3LZJ - chains A and T of the 3 polymer chains in the assembly; structure by X-ray diffraction, 2.05 A resolution.

# Chain A
Protein: DNA polymerase
From: Enterobacteria phage RB69
Notes: EC 2.7.7.7
UniProtKB: Q38087 (DPOL_BPR69); numbering as in UniProt (aligned over 1-903)
Amino-acid sequence (903 residues; each row starts with the number of its first residue):
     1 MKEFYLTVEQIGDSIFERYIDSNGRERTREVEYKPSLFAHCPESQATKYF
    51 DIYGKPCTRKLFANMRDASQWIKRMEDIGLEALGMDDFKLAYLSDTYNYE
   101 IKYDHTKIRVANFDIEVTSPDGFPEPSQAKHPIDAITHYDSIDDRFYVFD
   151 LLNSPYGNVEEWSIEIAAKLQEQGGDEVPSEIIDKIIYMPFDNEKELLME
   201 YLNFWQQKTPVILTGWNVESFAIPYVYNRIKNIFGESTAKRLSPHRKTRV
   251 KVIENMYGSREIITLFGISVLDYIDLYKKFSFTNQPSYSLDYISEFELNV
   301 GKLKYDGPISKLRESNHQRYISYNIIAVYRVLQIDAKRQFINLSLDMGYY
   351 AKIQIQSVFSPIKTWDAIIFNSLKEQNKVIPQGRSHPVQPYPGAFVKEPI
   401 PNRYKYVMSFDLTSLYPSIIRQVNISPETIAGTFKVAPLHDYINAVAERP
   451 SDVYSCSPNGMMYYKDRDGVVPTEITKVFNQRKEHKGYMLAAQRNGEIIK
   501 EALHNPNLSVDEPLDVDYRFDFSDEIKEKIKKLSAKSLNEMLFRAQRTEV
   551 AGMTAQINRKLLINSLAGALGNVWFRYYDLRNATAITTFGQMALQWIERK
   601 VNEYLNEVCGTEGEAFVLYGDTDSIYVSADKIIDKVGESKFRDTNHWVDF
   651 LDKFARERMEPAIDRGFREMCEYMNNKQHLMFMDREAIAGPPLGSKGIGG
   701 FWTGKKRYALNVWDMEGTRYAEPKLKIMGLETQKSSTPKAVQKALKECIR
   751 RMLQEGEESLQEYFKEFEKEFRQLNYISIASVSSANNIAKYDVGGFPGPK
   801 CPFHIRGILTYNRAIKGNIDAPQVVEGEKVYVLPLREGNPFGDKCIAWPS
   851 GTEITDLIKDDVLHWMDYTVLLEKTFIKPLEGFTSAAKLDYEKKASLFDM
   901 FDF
Sequence notes: engineered mutation Ala222 (Asp in Q38087), Ala327 (Asp in Q38087), Ala567 (Tyr in Q38087)
UniProt features mapped onto this chain:
  - region: Thr248 to Thr264 (Beta hairpin), Lys705 to Tyr708 (Binding of DNA in B-conformation), Leu897 to Phe903 (Interaction with the polymerase clamp)
  - binding site (Mg(2+)): Asp114, Glu116, Asp411, Leu412, Asp623
  - binding site (substrate): Ser414 to Tyr416, Arg482, Lys560
  - site: Asp621 (Optimization of metal coordination by the polymerase active site), Lys706 (Optimization of metal coordination by the polymerase active site), Asp714 (Essential for viral replication)
Bound ions: Ca2+ site 1: Asp411, Leu412, Asp623 (together with CTP); Ca2+ site 2: Asp411, Asp623 (together with CTP); Ca2+ site 3: Asn505, Asn507, Lys531; Ca2+ site 4 near Asp515 (its only coordinating residue here)
Ligand contacts: CTP (cytidine-5'-triphosphate): Asp411, Leu412, Thr413, Ser414, Leu415, Tyr416, Pro417, Arg482, Lys486, Lys560, Asn564, Thr622, Asp623
What the authors report for this chain:
  - mutagenesis - Y567A (5-fold): increased catalytic activity on dCMP insertion opposite 8-oxoG
  - mutagenesis - Y567A (60-fold): increased catalytic activity on C:8-oxoG
  - conformationally variable residues: Ala567, Gly568
  - binding site for the 18-nt DNA strand (chain T): Gly568
  - mutagenesis - Y567A (5-fold): increased catalytic activity on CTP
  - mutagenesis - Y567A: increased catalytic activity on dAMP insertion opposite 8-oxoG
  - mutagenesis - L561A (700-fold): unchanged catalytic activity on dAMP insertion
  - mutagenesis - Y567A (20-fold): increased catalytic activity on A:8-oxoG

# Chain T
Molecule: 18-nt DNA strand
Sequence (18 nucleotides; row label = number of the first residue in the row):
     1 TCAGGTAAGCAGTCCGCG
Modified residues: 8OG (8-oxo-2'-deoxy-guanosine-5'-monophosphate) at position 4

# Chain A / chain T interface
Residue-residue contacts (42):
  Lys251(A) - DT1(T)  salt bridge to the phosphate
  Glu254(A) - DT1(T)  sugar contact
  Ser360(A) - 8OG_4(T)  hydrogen bond to the phosphate
  Pro361(A) - 8OG_4(T)  phosphate contact
  Ile362(A) - DA3(T)  phosphate contact
  Ile362(A) - 8OG_4(T)  hydrogen bond to the phosphate
  Tyr391(A) - DG5(T)  phosphate contact
  Tyr391(A) - DT6(T)  sugar contact
  Pro392(A) - DT6(T)  phosphate contact
  Pro392(A) - DA7(T)  phosphate contact
  Gly393(A) - DT6(T)  hydrogen bond to the phosphate
  Gly393(A) - DA7(T)  hydrogen bond to the phosphate
  Ala394(A) - DA7(T)  sugar contact
  Val396(A) - DA7(T)  phosphate contact
  Val396(A) - DA8(T)  phosphate contact
  Leu561(A) - 8OG_4(T)  base contact
  Asn564(A) - 8OG_4(T)  hydrogen bond to the base
  Ser565(A) - 8OG_4(T)  hydrogen bond to the base
  Gly568(A) - 8OG_4(T)  base contact
  Gly568(A) - DG5(T)  sugar contact
  Ala569(A) - 8OG_4(T)  sugar contact
  Gly571(A) - DG5(T)  sugar contact
  Asn572(A) - 8OG_4(T)  hydrogen bond to the phosphate
  Asn572(A) - DG5(T)  hydrogen bond to the phosphate
  Trp574(A) - DA3(T)  stacking on the base
  Lys705(A) - DA8(T)  salt bridge to the phosphate
  Lys705(A) - DG9(T)  sugar contact
  Lys706(A) - DA7(T)  base contact
  Lys706(A) - DA8(T)  sugar contact
  Arg707(A) - DG9(T)  phosphate contact
  Arg707(A) - DC10(T)  salt bridge to the phosphate
  Glu731(A) - DC10(T)  sugar contact
  Lys734(A) - DG9(T)  base contact
  Pro799(A) - DC14(T)  phosphate contact
  Lys800(A) - DT13(T)  phosphate contact
  Lys800(A) - DC14(T)  hydrogen bond to the phosphate
  Cys801(A) - DT13(T)  sugar contact
  Phe803(A) - DG12(T)  sugar contact
  Phe803(A) - DT13(T)  phosphate contact
  Lys844(A) - DT13(T)  salt bridge to the phosphate
  Lys874(A) - DG12(T)  salt bridge to the phosphate
  Lys878(A) - DA11(T)  salt bridge to the phosphate
Interface residues without a listed pair, chain A (37 interface residues in all): Phe359, Lys363, Gln389, Pro390, Glu398, Gly798, Arg806

# Summary
37 residues of chain A and 13 residues of chain T are in contact, with 9 hydrogen bonds, 6 salt bridges and 1
aromatic stacking contact. Polar pairs include Asn564(A)-8OG_4(T), Ser565(A)-8OG_4(T) and Ser360(A)-8OG_4(T).
The paper reports a binding site for the 18-nt DNA strand (chain T) at Gly568(A); Y567A of chain A increases
catalytic activity on dCMP insertion opposite 8-oxoG.
Chain A is DNA polymerase (Enterobacteria phage RB69) and chain T is an 18-nt DNA strand; the structure, RB69
DNA Polymerase (Y567A) ternary complex with dCTP Opposite 7,8-Dihydro-8-oxoguanine, was determined by X-ray
diffraction, deposited together with 3LZI.
